Entry 4DE3 (X-ray diffraction, 1.44 A resolution); this record covers chain A.

[Chain A]
Protein: Beta-lactamase
Organism: Escherichia coli
Notes: EC 3.5.2.6
UniProt: Q9L5C8 (Q9L5C8_ECOLX); the author numbering skips numbers that UniProt does not, so the offset changes along the chain: 25-57 = UniProt 29-61; 59-238 = UniProt 62-241; 240-252 = UniProt 242-254; 254-290 = UniProt 255-291
Amino-acid sequence (263 residues; numbered 25 to 290; 3 numbers in that range are skipped by the numbering (no residue carries them; nothing is unmodelled there); the number before each row is that of its first residue):
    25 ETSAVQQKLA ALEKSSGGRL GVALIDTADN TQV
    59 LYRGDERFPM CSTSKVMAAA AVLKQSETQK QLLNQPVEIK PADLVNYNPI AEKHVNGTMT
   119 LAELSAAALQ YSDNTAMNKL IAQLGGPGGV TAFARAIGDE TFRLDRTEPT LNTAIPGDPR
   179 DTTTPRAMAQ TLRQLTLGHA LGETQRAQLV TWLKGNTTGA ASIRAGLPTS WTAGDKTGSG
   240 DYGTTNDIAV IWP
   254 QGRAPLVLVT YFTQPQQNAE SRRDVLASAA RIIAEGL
Unresolved in the structure: 25-27
Modified positions: Glu-25 (pyroglutamic acid; PCA)
Small-molecule neighbours:
  - DN8 (3-bromo-N-[3-(1H-tetrazol-5-yl)phenyl]benzamide), molecule 1: Asn-54, Gln-188, Arg-191, Gln-192, Leu-195, Gly-196
  - DN8, molecule 2: Ser-70, Lys-73, Asn-104, Tyr-105, Ser-130, Asn-132, Glu-166, Pro-167, Thr-168, Asn-170, Thr-171, Lys-234, Thr-235, Gly-236, Ser-237, Gly-238, Asp-240
  - DN8, molecule 3: Ala-79, Lys-82, Gln-83, Leu-142, Gly-147, Ala-150, Phe-151, Arg-153, Ala-154
  - DN8, molecule 4: Asn-104, Tyr-105, Tyr-129, Ser-130, Thr-216, Ser-237, Asp-240
  - DN8, molecule 5: Ile-173, Asp-176, Arg-178
  - DN8, molecule 6: Ser-237, Ser-274, Arg-276

[Summary]
Bound to chain A: 6 copies of compound DN8.
Chain A is Beta-lactamase (Escherichia coli); the structure, CTX-M-9 class A beta-lactamase complexed with
compound 4, was determined by X-ray diffraction together with 4DDS, 4DDY, 4DE0, 4DE1 and 4DE2 from the same
study.
